PDB entry 6WVM | electron microscopy, 3.30 A resolution | chains D and B of the 4 polymer chains in the assembly

# Chain D (and B)
Name: Tubulin beta chain
Source organism: Bos taurus
Notes: chain B of this document is another copy of the same molecule, construct and numbering; everything in this record applies to it too
UniProtKB: E1BJB1 (E1BJB1_BOVIN); the author numbering skips numbers that UniProt does not, so the offset changes along the chain: 1-44 = UniProt 1-44; 47-360 = UniProt 45-358; 369-455 = UniProt 359-445
Amino-acid sequence (445 residues; each row starts with the number of its first residue; note: 10 numbers in that range are skipped by the numbering (no residue carries them; nothing is unmodelled there)):
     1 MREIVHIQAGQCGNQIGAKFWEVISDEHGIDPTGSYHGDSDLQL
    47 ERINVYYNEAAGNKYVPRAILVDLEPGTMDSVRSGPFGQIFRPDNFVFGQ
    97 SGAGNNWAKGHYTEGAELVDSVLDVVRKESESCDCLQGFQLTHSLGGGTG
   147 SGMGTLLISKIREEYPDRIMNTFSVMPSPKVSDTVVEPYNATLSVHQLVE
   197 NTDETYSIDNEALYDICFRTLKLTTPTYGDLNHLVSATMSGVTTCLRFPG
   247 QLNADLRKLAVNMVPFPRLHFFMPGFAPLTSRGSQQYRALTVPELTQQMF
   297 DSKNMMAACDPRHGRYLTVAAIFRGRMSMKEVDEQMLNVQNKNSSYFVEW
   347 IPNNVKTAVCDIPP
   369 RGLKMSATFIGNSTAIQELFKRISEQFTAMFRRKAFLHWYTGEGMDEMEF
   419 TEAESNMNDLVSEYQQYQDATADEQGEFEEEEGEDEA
Unresolved in the structure: 437-455
Small-molecule neighbours:
  - GDP (guanosine-5'-diphosphate): G10, Q11, C12, Q15, I16, A99, N101, S140, G142, G143, G144, T145, G146, D179, T180, E183, N206, Y224, L227, N228
  - GTP (guanosine-5'-triphosphate): Q247, L248, K254
  - taxol (TA1): E22, V23, D26, E27, L217, L219, D226, H229, L230, A233, S236, F272, P274, L275, T276, S277, R278, Q281, R320, P360, R369, G370, L371

# Interface between chain D and chain B
Contacting residue pairs (12):
  A56(D) - Q282(B)
  K60(D) - Q282(B)  hydrogen bond
  K60(D) - Y283(B)
  V62(D) - Y283(B)  hydrophobic
  Q85(D) - Y283(B)  hydrogen bond (backbone-side chain)
  I86(D) - Y283(B)
  F87(D) - Y283(B)
  R88(D) - Y283(B)  hydrogen bond (side chain-backbone)
  P89(D) - S280(B)
  P89(D) - Y283(B)
  D90(D) - K218(B)  salt bridge
  S128(D) - E290(B)
Other interface residues (no listed pair), chain D (12 interface residues in all): E55, E127
Other interface residues (no listed pair), chain B (9 interface residues in all): G279, R284, A285, Q293

# Summary
The interface between chain D and chain B involves 12 residues on one side and 9 on the other, with 3 hydrogen
bonds and 1 salt bridge. Among the polar pairs are D90(D)-K218(B), K60(D)-Q282(B) and Q85(D)-Y283(B). Chain D
binds GTP, GDP and taxol.
Chain D and chain B are both Tubulin beta chain (Bos taurus); the structure, High curvature lateral
interaction within a 13-protofilament, Taxol stabilized microtubule, was determined by electron microscopy
together with 6WVL and 6WVR from the same study.
